Entry 4ZYJ (X-ray diffraction, 2.74 A resolution); this record covers chains B and D of the 4 polymer chains in the assembly.

[Chain B (and D)]
Protein: DnmZ
Source organism: Streptomyces peucetius
Notes: EC 1.14.13.187; chain D of this document is another copy of the same molecule, construct and numbering; everything in this record applies to it too
Chain sequence (425 residues; row label = number of the first residue in the row; numbers below 1 keep their minus sign (Met-19 is residue -19)):
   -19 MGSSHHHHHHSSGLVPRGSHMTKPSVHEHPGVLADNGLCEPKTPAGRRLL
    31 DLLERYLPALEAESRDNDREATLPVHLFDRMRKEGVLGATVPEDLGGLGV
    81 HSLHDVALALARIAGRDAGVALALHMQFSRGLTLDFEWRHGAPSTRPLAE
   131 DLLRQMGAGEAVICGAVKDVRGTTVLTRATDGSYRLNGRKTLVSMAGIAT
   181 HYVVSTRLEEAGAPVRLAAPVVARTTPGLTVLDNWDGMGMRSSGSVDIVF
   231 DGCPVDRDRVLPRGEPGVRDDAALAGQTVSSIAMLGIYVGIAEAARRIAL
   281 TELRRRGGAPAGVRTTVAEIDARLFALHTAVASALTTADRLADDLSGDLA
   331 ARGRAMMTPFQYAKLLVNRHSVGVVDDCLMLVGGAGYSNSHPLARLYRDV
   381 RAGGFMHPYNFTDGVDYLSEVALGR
Disordered / not traced: -19 to 11, 158-163, 191-195, 247-249 (chain D: -19 to 10, 160, 191-192)
Ligand contacts: thymidine-5'-diphosphate (TYD): Thr113, Phe116, Glu117, Pro242, Arg243, Gly244, Ala252, Ala255, Gly256, Val259, Ala322, Arg332
What the authors report for this chain:
  - binding site for thymidine-5'-diphosphate: Thr113, Phe116, Glu117, Arg243, Ala322, Arg332
  - specificity-determining residues: Met106 (proposed by the authors, not directly observed)

[Chain B / chain D interface]
Residue-residue contacts (67):
  Asp15(B) with Ser313(D), hydrogen bond (backbone-side chain); Thr316(D); Thr317(D), hydrogen bond; Arg320(D), salt bridge
  Asn16(B) with Asn16(D); Ala312(D); Ser313(D), hydrogen bond (backbone-side chain); Thr316(D), hydrogen bond
  Arg276(B) with Ala402(D)
  Leu280(B) with Ala402(D)
  Leu283(B) with Leu403(D), hydrophobic
  Arg284(B) with Ala402(D), hydrogen bond (side chain-backbone); Leu403(D); Arg405(D), hydrogen bond (backbone-side chain)
  Gly287(B) with Arg405(D), hydrogen bond (backbone-side chain)
  Gly288(B) with Arg405(D), hydrogen bond (backbone-side chain)
  Ala289(B) with Leu403(D), hydrophobic
  Arg294(B) with Val395(D); Asp396(D); Ser399(D), hydrogen bond; Glu400(D); Arg405(D), hydrogen bond (side chain-backbone)
  Thr295(B) with Val395(D)
  Val297(B) with Ala402(D), hydrophobic
  Ala298(B) with Leu398(D), hydrophobic
  Glu299(B) with Leu345(D); Arg349(D), salt bridge
  Asp301(B) with Tyr342(D), hydrogen bond; Ala402(D)
  Ala302(B) with Tyr342(D), hydrophobic; Leu345(D), hydrophobic; Leu346(D)
  Phe305(B) with Ala310(D); Pro339(D), hydrophobic; Tyr342(D), hydrophobic
  Ala306(B) with Leu346(D), hydrophobic
  Thr309(B) with Thr309(D), hydrogen bond; Ala310(D), hydrogen bond (side chain-backbone); Ser313(D)
  Ala310(B) with Phe305(D); Thr309(D), hydrogen bond (backbone-side chain)
  Ser313(B) with Ala14(D); Asp15(D), hydrogen bond (side chain-backbone); Asn16(D); Phe305(D); Thr309(D)
  Thr316(B) with Asp15(D); Asn16(D), hydrogen bond
  Thr317(B) with Asp15(D), hydrogen bond
  Arg320(B) with Asp15(D), salt bridge
  Pro339(B) with Phe305(D), hydrophobic
  Tyr342(B) with Val12(D), hydrophobic; Asp301(D), hydrogen bond; Ala302(D); Phe305(D), hydrophobic
  Leu346(B) with Ala306(D), hydrophobic
  Phe391(B) with Thr295(D)
  Val395(B) with Arg294(D); Thr295(D)
  Ser399(B) with Arg294(D), hydrogen bond
  Glu400(B) with Arg294(D)
  Ala402(B) with Arg276(D); Leu280(D); Val297(D), hydrophobic; Asp301(D)
  Leu403(B) with Arg284(D)
  Arg405(B) with Arg294(D), hydrogen bond (backbone-side chain)
Also at the interface, not in a pair above, chain B (41 interface residues in all): Val12, Ala14, Val293, Ala314, Leu345, Asp396, Leu398
Also at the interface, not in a pair above, chain D (42 interface residues in all): Leu13, Leu283, Ala289, Ala298, Glu299, Ala314, Ala343, Phe391

[Overview]
41 residues of chain B and 42 residues of chain D are in contact; the contacts include 20 hydrogen bonds and 3
salt bridges. Polar contacts include Asp15(B)-Arg320(D), Glu299(B)-Arg349(D) and Asp15(B)-Ser313(D). Ligands
of chain B: thymidine-5'-diphosphate. The paper reports a binding site for thymidine-5'-diphosphate at
Thr113(B), Phe116(B) and Glu117(B) among others; the specificity determinant Met106(B).
Chain B and chain D are both DnmZ (Streptomyces peucetius); the structure, Streptomyces peucetius
nitrososynthase dnmZ in TDP-bound state, was determined by X-ray diffraction, deposited together with 4ZXV.
